Entry 5G5L (electron microscopy, 4.80 A resolution (low resolution: residue-level contacts below are approximate; hydrogen-bond / salt-bridge calls are withheld)); this record covers chains D and G of the 15 polymer chains in the assembly.

== Chain D ==
Molecule: DNA-directed RNA polymerase I subunit RPA14
Organism: Saccharomyces cerevisiae
UniProtKB: P50106 (RPA14_YEAST); residues 1-137 here = UniProt positions 1-137
Sequence (137 residues; numbered 1 to 137; the number before each row is that of its first residue):
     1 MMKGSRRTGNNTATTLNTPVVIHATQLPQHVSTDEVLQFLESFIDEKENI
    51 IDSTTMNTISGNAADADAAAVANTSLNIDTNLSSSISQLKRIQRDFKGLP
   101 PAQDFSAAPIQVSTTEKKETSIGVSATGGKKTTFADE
Unresolved in the structure: 1-11, 49-79, 101-137
UniProt features mapped onto this chain:
  - modified residue: S121 (Phosphoserine)

== Chain G ==
Molecule: DNA-directed RNA polymerase I subunit RPA43
Organism: Saccharomyces cerevisiae
UniProtKB: P46669 (RPA43_YEAST); residues 1-326 here = UniProt positions 1-326
Sequence (326 residues; each row starts with the number of its first residue):
     1 MSQVKRANENRETARFIKKHKKQVTNPIDEKNGTSNCIVRVPIALYVSLA
    51 PMYLENPLQGVMKQHLNPLVMKYNNKVGGVVLGYEGLKILDADPLSKEDT
   101 SEKLIKITPDTPFGFTWCHVNLYVWQPQVGDVLEGYIFIQSASHIGLLIH
   151 DAFNASIKKNNIPVDWTFVHNDVEEDADVINTDENNGNNNNEDNKDSNGG
   201 SNSLGKFSFGNRSLGHWVDSNGEPIDGKLRFTVRNVHTTGRVVSVDGTLI
   251 SDADEEGNGYNSSRSQAESLPIVSNKKIVFDDEVSIENKESHKELDLPEV
   301 KEDNGSEIVYEENTSESNDGESSDSD
Unresolved in the structure: 1-13, 171-214, 251-326
UniProt features mapped onto this chain:
  - modified residue (Phosphoserine): S244, S251, S265, S269, S285

== How chain D and chain G interact ==
Contacting residue pairs - 62 pairs, chain D then chain G:
  T15(D) - S48(G)
  T15(D) - H65(G)
  L16(D) - S48(G)
  L16(D) - Q64(G)
  L16(D) - H65(G)
  L16(D) - F113(G)
  N17(D) - Q64(G)
  N17(D) - H65(G)
  T18(D) - H65(G)
  P19(D) - L45(G)
  P19(D) - Y46(G)
  P19(D) - V47(G)
  P19(D) - H65(G)
  V20(D) - Y46(G)
  V20(D) - F115(G)
  V21(D) - L45(G)
  V21(D) - Y46(G)
  V21(D) - K76(G)
  I22(D) - A44(G)
  I22(D) - K76(G)
  H23(D) - I43(G)
  H23(D) - A44(G)
  H23(D) - K76(G)
  A24(D) - V41(G)
  A24(D) - P42(G)
  T25(D) - P42(G)
  T25(D) - A44(G)
  Q26(D) - V41(G)
  L27(D) - Q23(G)
  P28(D) - V24(G)
  P28(D) - V39(G)
  P28(D) - R40(G)
  Q29(D) - V39(G)
  Q29(D) - R40(G)
  H30(D) - T25(G)
  H30(D) - N26(G)
  H30(D) - N36(G)
  H30(D) - I38(G)
  H30(D) - V39(G)
  V31(D) - N36(G)
  V31(D) - I38(G)
  V31(D) - R40(G)
  V36(D) - I38(G)
  F39(D) - G83(G)
  F39(D) - Y84(G)
  F39(D) - E85(G)
  F39(D) - Y123(G)
  F43(D) - G83(G)
  F43(D) - Y84(G)
  K47(D) - M62(G)
  K47(D) - Y84(G)
  L82(D) - N67(G)
  L89(D) - V70(G)
  L89(D) - M71(G)
  L89(D) - L82(G)
  I92(D) - M71(G)
  I92(D) - H150(G)
  I92(D) - A152(G)
  D95(D) - Y136(G)
  D95(D) - H150(G)
  D95(D) - D151(G)
  F96(D) - H150(G)
Also at the interface, not in a pair above, chain D (30 interface residues in all): S42, E46, R91, P100
Also at the interface, not in a pair above, chain G (40 interface residues in all): P27, P68, N74, W117, Q126, F153

== In short ==
The interface between chain D and chain G involves 30 residues on one side and 40 on the other.
Here chain D is DNA-directed RNA polymerase I subunit RPA14 and chain G is DNA-directed RNA polymerase I
subunit RPA43, both from Saccharomyces cerevisiae. Entry 5G5L (RNA polymerase I-Rrn3 complex at 4.8 A
resolution) was determined by electron microscopy.
